PDB entry 7K0Y | electron microscopy, 3.70 A resolution | chains A and D of the 7 polymer chains in the assembly

Chain A:
Molecule: DNA-dependent protein kinase catalytic subunit
From: Homo sapiens
Notes: EC 2.7.11.1
UniProtKB: P78527 (PRKDC_HUMAN); residue numbers follow UniProt; this construct covers 1-4128
Chain sequence (4128 residues; row label = number of the first residue in the row):
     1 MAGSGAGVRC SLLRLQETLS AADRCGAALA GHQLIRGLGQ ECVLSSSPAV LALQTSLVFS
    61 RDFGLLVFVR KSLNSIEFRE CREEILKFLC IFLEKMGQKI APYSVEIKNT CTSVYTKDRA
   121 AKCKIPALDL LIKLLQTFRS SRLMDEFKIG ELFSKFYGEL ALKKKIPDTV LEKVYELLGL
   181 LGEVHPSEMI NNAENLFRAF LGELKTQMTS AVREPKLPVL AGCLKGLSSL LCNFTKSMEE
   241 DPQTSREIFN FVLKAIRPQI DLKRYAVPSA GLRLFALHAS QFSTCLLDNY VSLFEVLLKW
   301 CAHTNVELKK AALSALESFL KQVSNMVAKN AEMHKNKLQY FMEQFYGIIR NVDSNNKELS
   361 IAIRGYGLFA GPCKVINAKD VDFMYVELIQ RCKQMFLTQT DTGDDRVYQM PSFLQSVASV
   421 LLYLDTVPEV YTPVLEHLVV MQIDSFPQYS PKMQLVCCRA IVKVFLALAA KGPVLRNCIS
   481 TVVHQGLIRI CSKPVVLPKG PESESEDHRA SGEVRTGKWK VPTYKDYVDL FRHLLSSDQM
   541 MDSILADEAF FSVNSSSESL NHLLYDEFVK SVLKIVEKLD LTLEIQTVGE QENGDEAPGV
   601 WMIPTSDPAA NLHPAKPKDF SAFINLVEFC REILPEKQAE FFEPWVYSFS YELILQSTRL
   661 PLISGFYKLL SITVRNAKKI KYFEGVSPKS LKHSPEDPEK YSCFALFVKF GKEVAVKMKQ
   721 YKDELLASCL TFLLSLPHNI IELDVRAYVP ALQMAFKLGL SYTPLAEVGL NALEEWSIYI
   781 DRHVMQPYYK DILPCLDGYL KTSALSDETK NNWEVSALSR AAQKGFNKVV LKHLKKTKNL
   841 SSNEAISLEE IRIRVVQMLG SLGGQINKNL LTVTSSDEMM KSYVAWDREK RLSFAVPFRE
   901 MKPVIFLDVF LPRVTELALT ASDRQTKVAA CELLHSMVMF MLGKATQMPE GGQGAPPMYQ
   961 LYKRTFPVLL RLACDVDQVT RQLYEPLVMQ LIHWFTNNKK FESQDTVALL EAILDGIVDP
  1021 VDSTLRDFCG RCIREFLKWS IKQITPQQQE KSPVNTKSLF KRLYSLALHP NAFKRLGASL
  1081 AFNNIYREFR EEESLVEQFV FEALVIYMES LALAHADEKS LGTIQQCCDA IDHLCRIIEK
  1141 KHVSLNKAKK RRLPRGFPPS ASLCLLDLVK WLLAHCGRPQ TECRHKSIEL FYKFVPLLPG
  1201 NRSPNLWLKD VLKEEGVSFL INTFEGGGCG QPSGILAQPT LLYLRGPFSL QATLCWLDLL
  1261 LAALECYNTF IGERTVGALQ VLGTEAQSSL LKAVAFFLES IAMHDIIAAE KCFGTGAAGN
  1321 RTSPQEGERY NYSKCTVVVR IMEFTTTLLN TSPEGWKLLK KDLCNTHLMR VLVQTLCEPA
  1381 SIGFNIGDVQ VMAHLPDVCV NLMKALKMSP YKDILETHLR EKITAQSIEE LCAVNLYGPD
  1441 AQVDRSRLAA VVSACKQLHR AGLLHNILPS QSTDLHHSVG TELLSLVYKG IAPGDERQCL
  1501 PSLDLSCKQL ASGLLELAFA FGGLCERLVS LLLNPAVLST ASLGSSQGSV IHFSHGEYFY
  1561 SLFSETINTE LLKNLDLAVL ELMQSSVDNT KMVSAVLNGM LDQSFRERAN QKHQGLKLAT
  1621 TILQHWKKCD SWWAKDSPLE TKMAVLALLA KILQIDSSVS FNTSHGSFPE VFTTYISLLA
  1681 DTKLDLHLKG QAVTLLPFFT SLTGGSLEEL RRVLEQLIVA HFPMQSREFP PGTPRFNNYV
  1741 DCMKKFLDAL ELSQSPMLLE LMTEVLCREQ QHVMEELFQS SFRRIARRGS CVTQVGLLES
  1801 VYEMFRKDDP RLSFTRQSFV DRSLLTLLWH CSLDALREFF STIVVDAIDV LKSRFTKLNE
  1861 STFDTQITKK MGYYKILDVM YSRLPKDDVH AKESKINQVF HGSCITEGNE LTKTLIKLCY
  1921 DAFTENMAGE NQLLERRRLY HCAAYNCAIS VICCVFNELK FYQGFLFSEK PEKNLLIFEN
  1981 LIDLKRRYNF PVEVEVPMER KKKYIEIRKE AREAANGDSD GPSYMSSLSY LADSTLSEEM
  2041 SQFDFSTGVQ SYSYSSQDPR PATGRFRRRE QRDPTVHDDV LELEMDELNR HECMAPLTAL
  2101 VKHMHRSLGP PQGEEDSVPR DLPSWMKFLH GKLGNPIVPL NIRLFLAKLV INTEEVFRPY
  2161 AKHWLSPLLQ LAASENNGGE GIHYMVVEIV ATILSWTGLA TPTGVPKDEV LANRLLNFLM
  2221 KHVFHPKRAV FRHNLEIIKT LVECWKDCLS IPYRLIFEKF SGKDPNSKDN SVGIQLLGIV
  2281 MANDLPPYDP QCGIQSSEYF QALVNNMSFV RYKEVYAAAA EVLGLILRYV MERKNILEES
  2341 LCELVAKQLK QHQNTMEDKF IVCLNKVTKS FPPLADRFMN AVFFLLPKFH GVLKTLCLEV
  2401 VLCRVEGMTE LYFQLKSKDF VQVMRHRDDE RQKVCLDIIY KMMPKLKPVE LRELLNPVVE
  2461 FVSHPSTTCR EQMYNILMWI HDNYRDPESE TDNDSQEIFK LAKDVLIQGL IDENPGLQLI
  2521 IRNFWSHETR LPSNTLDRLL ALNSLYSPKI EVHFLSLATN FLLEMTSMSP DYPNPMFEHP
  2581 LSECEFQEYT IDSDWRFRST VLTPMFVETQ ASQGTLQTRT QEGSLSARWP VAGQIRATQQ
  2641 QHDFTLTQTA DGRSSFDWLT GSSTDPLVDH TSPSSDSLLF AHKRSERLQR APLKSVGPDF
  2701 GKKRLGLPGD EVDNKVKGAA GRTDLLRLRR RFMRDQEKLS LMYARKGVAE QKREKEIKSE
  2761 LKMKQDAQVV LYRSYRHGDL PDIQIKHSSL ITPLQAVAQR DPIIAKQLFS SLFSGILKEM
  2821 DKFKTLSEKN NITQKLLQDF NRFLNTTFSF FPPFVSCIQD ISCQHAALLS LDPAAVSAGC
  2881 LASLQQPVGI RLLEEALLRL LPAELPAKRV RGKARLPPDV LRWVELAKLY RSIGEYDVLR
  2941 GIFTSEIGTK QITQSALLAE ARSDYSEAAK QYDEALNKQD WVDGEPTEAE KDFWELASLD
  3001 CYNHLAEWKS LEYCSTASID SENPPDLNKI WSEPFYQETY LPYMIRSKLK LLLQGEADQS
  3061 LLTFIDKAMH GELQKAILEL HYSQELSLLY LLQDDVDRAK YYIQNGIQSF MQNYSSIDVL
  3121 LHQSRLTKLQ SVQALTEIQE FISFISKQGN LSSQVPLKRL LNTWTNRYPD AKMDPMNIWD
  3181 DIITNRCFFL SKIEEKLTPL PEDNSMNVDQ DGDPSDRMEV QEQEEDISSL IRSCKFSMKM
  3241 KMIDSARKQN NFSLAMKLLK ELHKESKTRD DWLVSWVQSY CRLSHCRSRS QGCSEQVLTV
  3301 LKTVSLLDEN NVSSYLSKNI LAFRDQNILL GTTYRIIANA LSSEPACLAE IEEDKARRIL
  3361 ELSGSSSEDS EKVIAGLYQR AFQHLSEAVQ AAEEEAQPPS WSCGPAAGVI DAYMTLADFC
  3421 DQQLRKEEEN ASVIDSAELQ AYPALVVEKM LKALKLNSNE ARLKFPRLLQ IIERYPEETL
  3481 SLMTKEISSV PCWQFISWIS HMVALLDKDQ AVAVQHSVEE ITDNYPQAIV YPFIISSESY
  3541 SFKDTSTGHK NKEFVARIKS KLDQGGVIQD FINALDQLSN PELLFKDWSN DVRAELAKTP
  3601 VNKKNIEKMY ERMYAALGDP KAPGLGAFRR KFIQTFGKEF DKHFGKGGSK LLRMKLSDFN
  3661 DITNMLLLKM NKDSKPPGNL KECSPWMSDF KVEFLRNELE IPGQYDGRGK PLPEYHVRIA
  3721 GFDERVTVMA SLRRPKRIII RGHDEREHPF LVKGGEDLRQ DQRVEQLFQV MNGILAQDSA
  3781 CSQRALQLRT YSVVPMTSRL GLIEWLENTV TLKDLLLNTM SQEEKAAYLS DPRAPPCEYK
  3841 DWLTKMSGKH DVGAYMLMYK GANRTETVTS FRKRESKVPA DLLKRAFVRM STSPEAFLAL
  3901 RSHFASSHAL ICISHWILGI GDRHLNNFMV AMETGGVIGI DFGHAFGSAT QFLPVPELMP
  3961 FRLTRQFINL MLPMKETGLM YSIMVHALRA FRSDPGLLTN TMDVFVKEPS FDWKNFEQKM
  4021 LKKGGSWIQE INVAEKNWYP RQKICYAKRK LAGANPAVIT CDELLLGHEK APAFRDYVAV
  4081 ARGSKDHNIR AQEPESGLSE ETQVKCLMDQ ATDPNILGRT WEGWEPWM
Unresolved in the structure: 1-6, 495-516, 547-556, 583-606, 686-699, 1231-1240, 1304-1322, 1495-1497, 1542-1549, 1995-1999, 2017-2081, 2109-2118, 2581-2783, 2900-2916, 3200-3225, 3362-3367, 3395-3405
UniProt features mapped onto this chain:
  - region: Leu-1503 to Leu-1538 (Interaction with C1D), Glu-2737 to Gln-2765 (May split the end of the DNA molecule, with the two strands separating around the region), Val-3728 to Arg-3734 (G-loop), Gly-3919 to Asn-3927 (Catalytic loop), Gly-3939 to Thr-3964 (Activation loop)
  - site: Asp-2020, Gly-2021 (Cleavage)
  - modified residue: Lys-117 (N6-acetyllysine), Ser-511 (Phosphoserine), Ser-687 (Phosphoserine), Lys-828 (N6-acetyllysine), Ser-841 (Phosphoserine), Ser-893 (Phosphoserine), Ser-1065 (Phosphoserine), Lys-1209 (N6-acetyllysine), Lys-1970 (N6-acetyllysine), Ser-2056 (Phosphoserine), Lys-2259 (N6-acetyllysine), Thr-2535 (Phosphothreonine), Thr-2609 (Phosphothreonine), Ser-2612 (Phosphoserine), Thr-2638 (Phosphothreonine), Thr-2647 (Phosphothreonine), Ser-2789 (Phosphoserine), Ser-3205 (Phosphoserine), Lys-3241 (N6-acetyllysine), Lys-3260 (N6-acetyllysine) and 6 more in UniProt
  - natural variant: Lys-263 (K263N: In a lung adenocarcinoma sample), Gly-500 (G500S: In a metastatic melanoma sample), Arg-1136 (R1136H: In a colorectal adenocarcinoma sample), Arg-1447 (R1447M: In a lung squamous cell carcinoma sample), Ala-1680 (A1680V: In a metastatic melanoma sample), Ser-2810 (S2810N: In a metastatic melanoma sample), Gly-2941 (G2941A: In a lung neuroendocrine carcinoma sample), Leu-3062 (L3062R: In IMD26), Ala-3574 (A3574V: In IMD26)
  - mutagenesis: Leu-1510 (L1510P: Loss of interaction with C1D), Glu-1516 to Leu-1517 (Loss of interaction with C1D), Thr-2609 (T2609A: Leads to radiation sensitivity and impaired DSB joining. Gives rise to reduced phosphorylation; when associated with A-2612), Ser-2612 (S2612A: Reduced phosphorylation; when associated with A-2609), Thr-2638 (T2638A: Alleviates phosphorylation, leaves a fully active enzyme with compromised cellular resistance to ionizing radiation without affecting DNA end joining; when associated with A-2647), Thr-2647 (T2647A: Alleviates phosphorylation, leaves a fully active enzyme with compromised cellular resistance to ionizing radiation without affecting DNA end joining; when associated with A-2638)
Reported in the primary citation:
  - binding site for the 24-nt DNA strand (chain D): Arg-2311
  - conformationally variable residues (loop rearrangement, order/disorder transition): Lys-801 to Ala-817, Asn-839 to Ile-846, Pro-4009 to Tyr-4039
  - post-translational modification sites: Ser-56, Ser-72, Thr-946, Ser-1003, Ser-3205, Thr-3950 (citing earlier work)
  - disease-associated variants - L3062R: decreased catalytic activity (citing earlier work)

Chain D:
Molecule: 24-nt DNA strand
Sequence (24 nucleotides; row label = number of the first residue in the row):
     1 GCATGCTCTA CTGCTTCGAT ATCG

How chain A and chain D interact:
Residue-residue contacts (12):
  Ala-120(A) / DT15(D)  phosphate contact
  Ala-121(A) / DT15(D)  hydrogen bond to the phosphate
  Pro-167(A) / DC14(D)  phosphate contact
  Asp-168(A) / DC14(D)  hydrogen bond to the phosphate
  Thr-169(A) / DC14(D)  hydrogen bond to the phosphate
  Pro-218(A) / DG13(D)  phosphate contact
  Lys-263(A) / DC11(D)  sugar contact
  Asn-356(A) / DC2(D)  phosphate contact
  Asp-405(A) / DG1(D)  sugar contact
  Lys-832(A) / DG5(D)  salt bridge to the phosphate
  Lys-836(A) / DG5(D)  salt bridge to the phosphate
  Lys-2313(A) / DT9(D)  phosphate contact
Other interface residues (no listed pair), chain A (19 interface residues in all): Arg-119, Lys-122, Arg-264, Asn-355, Lys-357, Arg-2311, Tyr-2312
Other interface residues (no listed pair), chain D (13 interface residues in all): DA3, DT4, DA10, DT12, DT16

Overview:
19 residues of chain A and 13 residues of chain D are in contact, with 3 hydrogen bonds and 2 salt bridges.
Among the polar pairs are Ala-121(A)/DT15(D), Asp-168(A)/DC14(D) and Thr-169(A)/DC14(D). From the paper: a
binding site for the 24-nt DNA strand (chain D) at Arg-2311(A); L3062R of chain A reduces catalytic activity.
Here chain A is DNA-dependent protein kinase catalytic subunit (Homo sapiens) and chain D is a 24-nt DNA
strand. Entry 7K0Y (Cryo-EM structure of activated-form DNA-PK (complex VI)) was determined by electron
microscopy, deposited together with 7K17, 7K19, 7K1B, 7K1J, 7K1K and 7K1N.
